3BCP - chains A and B; structure by X-ray diffraction, 2.57 A resolution.

[Chain A (and B)]
Name: Seminal ribonuclease
Organism: Bos taurus
Notes: EC 3.1.27.5; chain B of this document is another copy of the same molecule, construct and numbering; everything in this record applies to it too
UniProt: P00669 (RNS_BOVIN); residues 1-124 here correspond to UniProt positions 27-150 (UniProt number = residue number + 26)
Chain sequence (124 residues; numbered 1 to 124; the number before each row is that of its first residue):
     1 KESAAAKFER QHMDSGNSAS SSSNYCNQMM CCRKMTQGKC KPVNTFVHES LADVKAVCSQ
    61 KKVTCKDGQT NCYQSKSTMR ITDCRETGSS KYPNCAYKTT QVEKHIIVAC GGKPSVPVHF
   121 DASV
Construct notes: engineered mutation A19 (Pro45 in P00669), Q28 (Leu54 in P00669), D67 (Asn93 in P00669)
Modified residues: C31 (s-(2-amino-2-oxoethyl)-l-cysteine; YCM); C32 (s-(2-amino-2-oxoethyl)-l-cysteine; YCM)
Cystine bridges: C26-C84, C40-C95, C58-C110, C65-C72
Swiss-Prot annotation at these positions:
  - active site: H12 (Proton acceptor), H119 (Proton donor)
  - binding site (substrate): K7, R10, K41 to T45, K66, R85

[Chain A / chain B interface]
Contacting residue pairs - 77 pairs, chain A then chain B:
  A4(A) - V118(B)  hydrophobic
  A5(A) - V116(B)  hydrophobic
  A5(A) - P117(B)
  A5(A) - V118(B)
  F8(A) - V108(B)  hydrophobic
  F8(A) - P117(B)  hydrophobic
  F8(A) - H119(B)
  F8(A) - F120(B)
  E9(A) - R33(B)  hydrogen bond (backbone-side chain)
  E9(A) - L51(B)
  R10(A) - R33(B)  hydrogen bond (backbone-side chain)
  R10(A) - K34(B)  hydrogen bond (side chain-backbone)
  Q11(A) - M35(B)
  Q11(A) - N44(B)  hydrogen bond (backbone-side chain)
  Q11(A) - T45(B)
  Q11(A) - F46(B)
  H12(A) - N44(B)  hydrogen bond
  H12(A) - T45(B)  hydrogen bond (side chain-backbone)
  H12(A) - F46(B)
  H12(A) - V47(B)  hydrogen bond (backbone-backbone)
  H12(A) - F120(B)
  M13(A) - R33(B)  hydrogen bond (backbone-side chain)
  M13(A) - V47(B)
  M13(A) - E49(B)
  M13(A) - L51(B)  hydrophobic
  M13(A) - V54(B)  hydrophobic
  D14(A) - Y25(B)  hydrogen bond
  D14(A) - M29(B)
  D14(A) - V47(B)  hydrogen bond (backbone-backbone)
  D14(A) - H48(B)  hydrogen bond (backbone-side chain)
  S15(A) - V47(B)
  S15(A) - H48(B)
  S15(A) - E49(B)
  N17(A) - R80(B)
  S18(A) - Y25(B)
  S18(A) - H48(B)
  S18(A) - Q101(B)
  A19(A) - Q101(B)
  S21(A) - S21(B)  hydrogen bond (backbone-side chain)
  S22(A) - S21(B)  hydrogen bond (backbone-side chain)
  Y25(A) - D14(B)  hydrogen bond
  Y25(A) - S18(B)
  M29(A) - D14(B)
  R33(A) - E9(B)  hydrogen bond (side chain-backbone)
  R33(A) - R10(B)  hydrogen bond (backbone-side chain)
  R33(A) - M13(B)  hydrogen bond (side chain-backbone)
  K34(A) - R10(B)  hydrogen bond (backbone-side chain)
  M35(A) - Q11(B)
  K41(A) - Q11(B)
  N44(A) - Q11(B)  hydrogen bond (side chain-backbone)
  N44(A) - H12(B)
  T45(A) - Q11(B)
  T45(A) - H12(B)  hydrogen bond (backbone-side chain)
  F46(A) - Q11(B)
  F46(A) - H12(B)
  V47(A) - H12(B)  hydrogen bond (backbone-backbone)
  V47(A) - D14(B)  hydrogen bond (backbone-backbone)
  H48(A) - D14(B)  hydrogen bond (side chain-backbone)
  H48(A) - S18(B)  hydrogen bond
  E49(A) - M13(B)
  E49(A) - S15(B)  hydrogen bond (backbone-side chain)
  S50(A) - M13(B)
  L51(A) - M13(B)  hydrophobic
  L51(A) - S15(B)
  V54(A) - M13(B)  hydrophobic
  T82(A) - S18(B)
  Q101(A) - S18(B)
  Q101(A) - A19(B)
  Q101(A) - Q101(B)  hydrogen bond
  V116(A) - A5(B)  hydrophobic
  P117(A) - A5(B)
  P117(A) - F8(B)  hydrophobic
  V118(A) - A4(B)
  V118(A) - A5(B)
  H119(A) - F8(B)
  F120(A) - F8(B)  hydrophobic
  F120(A) - H12(B)
Also at the interface, not in a pair above, chain A (39 interface residues in all): R80, V108
Also at the interface, not in a pair above, chain B (40 interface residues in all): N17, S22, K41, S50, T82, E103

[Summary]
39 residues of chain A face 40 of chain B across their interface; the contacts include 26 hydrogen bonds.
Polar pairs include E9(A)-R33(B), R10(A)-R33(B) and R10(A)-K34(B). UniProt lists active-site residues H12(A)
and H119(A) and 9 substrate-binding residues on chain A.
Both chains are Seminal ribonuclease (Bos taurus). Entry 3BCP (Crystal Structure of The Swapped non covalent
form of P19A/L28Q/N67D BS-RNase) was determined by X-ray diffraction together with 3BCM and 3BCO from the same
study.
